Entry 4DBS (X-ray diffraction, 1.85 A resolution); this record covers chain A.

# Chain A
Name: Aldo-keto reductase family 1 member C3
From: Homo sapiens
Notes: EC 1.1.1.213, 1.1.1.112, 1.1.1.188, 1.1.1.63, 1.1.1.64, 1.3.1.20
Reference sequence: P42330 (AK1C3_HUMAN); residues 1-323 here = UniProt positions 1-323
Sequence (323 residues; numbered 1 to 323; the number before each row is that of its first residue):
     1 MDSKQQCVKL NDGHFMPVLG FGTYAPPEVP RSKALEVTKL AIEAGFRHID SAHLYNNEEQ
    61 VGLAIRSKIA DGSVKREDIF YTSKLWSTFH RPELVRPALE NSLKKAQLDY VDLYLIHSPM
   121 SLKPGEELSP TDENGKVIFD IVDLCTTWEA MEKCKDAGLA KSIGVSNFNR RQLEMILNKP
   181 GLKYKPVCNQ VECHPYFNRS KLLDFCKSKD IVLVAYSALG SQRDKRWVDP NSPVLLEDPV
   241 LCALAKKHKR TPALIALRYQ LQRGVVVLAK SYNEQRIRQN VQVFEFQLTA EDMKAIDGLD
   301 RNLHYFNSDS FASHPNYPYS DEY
Unresolved in the structure: 1-5, 321-323
UniProt features mapped onto this chain:
  - active site: Y55 (Proton donor)
  - binding site (NADP(+)): T23, Y24, D50, S166, N167, Q190, Y216 to Q222, K270 to Y272, R276 to N280
  - binding site (substrate): H117
  - site: L54 (Important for substrate specificity), K84 (Lowers pKa of active site Tyr), W227 (Involved in ligand recognition and product release), F306 (Involved in ligand recognition and product release)
  - natural variant: M175 (M175I: No effect on 17beta-HSD activity)
  - mutagenesis: K75 (K75E: No effect on 17beta-HSD activity), R226 (R226P: Decreases in the retinaldehyde reductase activity. 3-fold decrease in the kcat value, whereas the KM value does not vary; R226Q: Decrease in the retinaldehyde reductase activity ...)
Small-molecule neighbours:
  - NADP+ (0HV; 3-[(4-nitronaphthalen-1-yl)amino]benzoic acid), molecule 1: Y24, L54, Y55, H117, M120, N167, Y216, W227, F306, N307, S308, P318, Y319
  - NADP+ (0HV), molecule 2: Y24, L54, W86, H117, S118, M120, L128, S129, N167, R226, W227, S308, F311
  - NADP (NAP; NADP nicotinamide-adenine-dinucleotide phosphate): G22, T23, Y24, D50, Y55, K84, H117, S166, N167, Q190, Y216, S217, A218, L219, G220, S221, Q222, L236, A253, L268, A269, K270, S271, Y272, N273, R276, Q279, N280, F306
What the authors report for this chain:
  - binding site for NADP+: Y55, H117, S118, S129, N167
  - conformationally variable residues (side-chain flip): F306, F311
  - specificity-determining residues: S118, S129 (proposed by the authors, not directly observed)

# In short
Bound to chain A: NADP and NADP+. From UniProt: active-site residue Y55, 21 NADP+-binding residues,
substrate-binding residue H117 and 2 mutagenesis sites. From the paper: a binding site for NADP+ at Y55, H117
and S118 among others; specificity determinants S118 and S129.
Chain A is Aldo-keto reductase family 1 member C3 (Homo sapiens); the structure, Crystal structure of human
17beta-hydroxysteroid dehydrogenase type 5 (AKR1C3) in complex with NADP+ and
3'-[(4-nitronaphthalen-1-yl)amino]benzoic acid, was determined by X-ray diffraction, deposited together with
4DBU.
